PDB entry 4NWD | X-ray diffraction, 2.60 A resolution | chain A

Chain A:
Name: Glutamate receptor ionotropic, kainate 3
Organism: Rattus norvegicus
Notes: fragment: and
UniProtKB: P42264 (GRIK3_RAT); the construct has insertions or renumbered stretches relative to UniProt, so the offset changes along the chain: 4-118 = UniProt 432-546; 121-258 = UniProt 669-806
Amino-acid sequence (258 residues; row label = number of the first residue in the row):
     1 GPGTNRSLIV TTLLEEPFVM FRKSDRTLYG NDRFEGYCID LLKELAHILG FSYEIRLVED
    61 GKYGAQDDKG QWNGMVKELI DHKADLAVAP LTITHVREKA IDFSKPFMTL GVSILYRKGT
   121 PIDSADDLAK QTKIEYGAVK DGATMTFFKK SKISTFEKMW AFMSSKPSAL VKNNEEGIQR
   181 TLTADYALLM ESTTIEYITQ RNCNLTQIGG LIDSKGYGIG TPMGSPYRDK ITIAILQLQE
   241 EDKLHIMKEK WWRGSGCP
Disordered / not traced: 1-4
Cystine bridges: Cys203-Cys257
Construct notes: expression tag (1-3); linker (119-120)
Bound ions: K+ site 1: Ser24, Arg26; K+ site 2 near Ser52 (its only coordinating residue here)
Ligand contacts: 2QD ((4R)-4-[3-(methylamino)-3-oxopropyl]-L-glutamic acid): Glu15, Phe18, Tyr63, Pro90, Leu91, Thr92, Arg97, Val139, Gly142, Ala143, Thr144, Asn174, Met190, Glu191, Thr194, Tyr217
Swiss-Prot annotation at these positions:
  - binding site (L-glutamate): Pro90, Thr92, Arg97, Ala143, Thr144, Glu191
  - glycosylation (N-linked (GlcNAc...) asparagine): Asn5, Asn204

Summary:
Ligands of chain A: compound 2QD. Ser24 and Arg26 coordinate K+ site 1. Curated annotation (UniProt) lists 6
L-glutamate-binding residues.
Chain A is Glutamate receptor ionotropic, kainate 3 (Rattus norvegicus); the structure, Crystal structure of
the kainate receptor GluK3 ligand-binding domain in complex with the agonist
(2S,4R)-4-(3-Methylamino-3-oxopropyl)glutamic acid ..., was determined by X-ray diffraction together with 4NWC
from the same study.
